4NOE - chains B and F of the 6 polymer chains in the assembly; structure by X-ray diffraction, 2.20 A resolution.

# Chain B
Name: Single-stranded DNA-binding protein DdrB
Organism: Deinococcus radiodurans
Reference sequence: Q9RY80 (DDRB_DEIRA); numbering as in UniProt (aligned over 1-144)
Chain sequence (148 residues; row label = number of the first residue in the row; numbers below 1 keep their minus sign (Asp-3 is residue -3)):
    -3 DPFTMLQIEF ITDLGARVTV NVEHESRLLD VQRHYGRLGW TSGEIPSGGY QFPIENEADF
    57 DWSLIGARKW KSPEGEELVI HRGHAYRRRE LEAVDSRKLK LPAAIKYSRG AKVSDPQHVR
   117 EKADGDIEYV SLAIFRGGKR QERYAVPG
Not modelled in the structure: -3 to 0, 67-72, 92-94, 144
Construct notes: expression tag (-3 to 0)
Swiss-Prot annotation at these positions:
  - mutagenesis: Glu51 (E51A: Forms pentamers but not higher-ordered structures; binds ssDNA normally), Arg64 (R64A: Reduced ssDNA-binding), Trp66 (W66A: Reduced ssDNA-binding), Arg83 (R83A: Forms pentamers but not higher-ordered structures, reduced ssDNA-binding), Arg85 (R85A: Reduced ssDNA-binding), Lys94 (K94A: Reduced ssDNA-binding), Lys102 (K102A: Reduced ssDNA-binding), Lys108 (K108A: Reduced ssDNA-binding), Arg132 (R132A: Reduced ssDNA-binding), Lys135 (K135A: Reduced ssDNA-binding)
Metal / ion sites: Ca2+ near Glu138 (its only coordinating residue here)
What the authors report for this chain:
  - binding site for the 30-nt DNA strand (chain F): Leu87, Leu97, Lys102, Tyr125

# Chain F
Molecule: 30-nt DNA strand
Sequence (30 nucleotides; each row starts with the number of its first residue):
     1 TTGCGCTTGC GCTTGCGCTT GCGCTTGCGC

# How chain B and chain F interact
Contacting residue pairs - 30 pairs, chain B then chain F:
  Arg83(B) - DC10(F)  salt bridge to the phosphate
  Arg85(B) - DT8(F)  hydrogen bond to the phosphate
  Arg85(B) - DG9(F)  salt bridge to the phosphate
  Arg85(B) - DC10(F)  salt bridge to the phosphate
  Leu87(B) - DT7(F)  base contact
  Leu87(B) - DT8(F)  sugar contact
  Glu88(B) - DT7(F)  base contact
  Leu97(B) - DC6(F)  base contact
  Leu97(B) - DT7(F)  base contact
  Pro98(B) - DT7(F)  base contact
  Ala100(B) - DT7(F)  base contact
  Lys102(B) - DT8(F)  hydrogen bond to the base
  Ser104(B) - DT8(F)  hydrogen bond to the base
  Gly106(B) - DC10(F)  phosphate contact
  Gly106(B) - DG11(F)  sugar contact
  Ala107(B) - DG11(F)  sugar contact
  Lys108(B) - DG11(F)  phosphate contact
  Lys108(B) - DC12(F)  phosphate contact
  Val109(B) - DT13(F)  phosphate contact
  Glu117(B) - DT8(F)  base contact
  Ala119(B) - DT8(F)  base contact
  Asp120(B) - DT8(F)  phosphate contact
  Asp120(B) - DG9(F)  base contact
  Gly121(B) - DG9(F)  base contact
  Ile123(B) - DG9(F)  base contact
  Ile123(B) - DC10(F)  base contact
  Tyr125(B) - DT8(F)  stacking on the base
  Tyr125(B) - DG9(F)  sugar contact
  Tyr125(B) - DC10(F)  sugar contact
  Arg132(B) - DT7(F)  hydrogen bond to the base
Other interface residues (no listed pair), chain B (22 interface residues in all): Leu95, Lys118

# Overview
22 residues of chain B and 8 residues of chain F are in contact; the contacts include 4 hydrogen bonds, 3 salt
bridges and 1 aromatic stacking contact. Polar pairs include Lys102(B)-DT8(F), Ser104(B)-DT8(F) and
Arg132(B)-DT7(F). The paper reports a binding site for the 30-nt DNA strand (chain F) at Leu87(B), Leu97(B)
and Lys102(B) among others.
Here chain B is Single-stranded DNA-binding protein DdrB (Deinococcus radiodurans) and chain F is a 30-nt DNA
strand. Entry 4NOE (Crystal structure of DdrB bound to 30b ssDNA) was determined by X-ray diffraction.
